Entry 7AD3 (electron microscopy, 3.50 A resolution); this record covers chains F and G of the 8 polymer chains in the assembly.

# Chain F
Molecule: STE4 isoform 1
From: Saccharomyces cerevisiae
UniProtKB: A0A6A5Q727 (A0A6A5Q727_YEASX); residue numbers follow UniProt; this construct covers 1-423
Chain sequence (423 residues; numbered 1 to 423; the number before each row is that of its first residue):
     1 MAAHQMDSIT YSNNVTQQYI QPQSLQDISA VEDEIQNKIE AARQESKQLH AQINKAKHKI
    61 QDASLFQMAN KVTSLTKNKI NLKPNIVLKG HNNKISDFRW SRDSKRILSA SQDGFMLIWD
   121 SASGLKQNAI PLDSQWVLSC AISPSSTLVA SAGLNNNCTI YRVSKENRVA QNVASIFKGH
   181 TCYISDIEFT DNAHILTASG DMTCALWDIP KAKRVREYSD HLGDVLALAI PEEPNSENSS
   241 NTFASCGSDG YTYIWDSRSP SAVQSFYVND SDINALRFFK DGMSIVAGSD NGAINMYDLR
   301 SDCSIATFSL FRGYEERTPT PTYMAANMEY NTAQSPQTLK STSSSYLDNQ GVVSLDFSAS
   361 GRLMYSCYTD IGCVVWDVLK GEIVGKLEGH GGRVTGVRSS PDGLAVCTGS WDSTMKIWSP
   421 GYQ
Unresolved in the structure: 1-59, 234-239, 310-349

# Chain G
Molecule: Guanine nucleotide-binding protein subunit gamma
From: Saccharomyces cerevisiae
UniProtKB: A0A6A5PT44 (A0A6A5PT44_YEASX); residue numbers follow UniProt; this construct covers 2-110
Chain sequence (109 residues; numbered 2 to 110; the number before each row is that of its first residue):
     2 TSVQNSPRLQ QPQEQQQQQQ QLSLKIKQLK LKRINELNNK LRKELSRERI TASNACLTII
    62 NYTSNTKDYT LPELWGYPVA GSNHFIEGLK NAQKNSQMSN SNSVSSTLM
Unresolved in the structure: 2-49, 73-110
Construct notes: engineered mutation S106 (Cys in A0A6A5PT44), S107 (Cys in A0A6A5PT44)

# Chain F / chain G interface
Contacting residue pairs (36; chain F residue first):
  I60(F) - I51(G)
  I60(F) - A53(G)
  A63(F) - A53(G)  hydrophobic
  A63(F) - S54(G)
  S64(F) - C57(G)
  L65(F) - C57(G)
  L65(F) - I60(G)  hydrophobic
  M68(F) - S54(G)
  M68(F) - C57(G)  hydrophobic
  L75(F) - Y70(G)
  N81(F) - L72(G)
  F279(F) - I60(G)  hydrophobic
  D281(F) - T59(G)
  D281(F) - Y63(G)
  S284(F) - I60(G)
  M296(F) - I60(G)  hydrophobic
  D298(F) - A56(G)
  R300(F) - R50(G)
  R300(F) - N55(G)
  S301(F) - R50(G)
  S301(F) - I51(G)  hydrogen bond (side chain-backbone)
  I305(F) - A53(G)  hydrophobic
  I305(F) - C57(G)  hydrophobic
  S360(F) - Y63(G)
  S360(F) - T64(G)  hydrogen bond (backbone-side chain)
  G361(F) - T64(G)
  R362(F) - T64(G)  hydrogen bond (side chain-backbone)
  R362(F) - S65(G)
  R362(F) - K68(G)
  L379(F) - I61(G)  hydrophobic
  L379(F) - T64(G)
  G421(F) - T71(G)
  G421(F) - L72(G)
  Y422(F) - T67(G)  hydrogen bond (side chain-backbone)
  Y422(F) - K68(G)
  Y422(F) - D69(G)
Other interface residues (no listed pair), chain F (23 interface residues in all): A69, K79
Other interface residues (no listed pair), chain G (21 interface residues in all): T52, L58

# Summary
The interface between chain F and chain G involves 23 residues on one side and 21 on the other, with 4
hydrogen bonds. Polar contacts include S301(F)-I51(G), S360(F)-T64(G) and R362(F)-T64(G).
Chain F is STE4 isoform 1 and chain G is Guanine nucleotide-binding protein subunit gamma, both from
Saccharomyces cerevisiae; the structure, Class D GPCR Ste2 dimer coupled to two G proteins, was determined by
electron microscopy.
